Entry 4LFB (X-ray diffraction, 3.01 A resolution); this record covers chains A and T of the 21 polymer chains in the assembly.

[Chain A]
Molecule: 16S rRNA
From: Thermus thermophilus
Sequence (1522 nucleotides; each row starts with the number of its first residue; note: 42 numbers in that range are skipped by the numbering (no residue carries them; nothing is unmodelled there); a row labelled like 190A-190L holds insertion residues (190A, then the next letters in order); numbering starts at 0):
     0 UUUGUUGGAGAGUUUGAUCCUGGCUCAGGGUGAACGCUGGCGGCGUGCCU
    50 AAGACAUGCAAGUCGUGCGGG
    73 CCGCGGGGUUUU
    88 ACUCCG
    95 UGGUC
   101 AGCGGCGGACGGGUGAGUAACGCGUGGGU
  129A G
   130 ACCUACCCGGAAGAGGGGGACAACCCGGGGAAACUCGGGCUAAUCCCCCA
   180 UGUGGACCCGC
190A-190L CCCUUGGGGUGU
   191 GUCCAAAGGGCUUU
   216 GCCCGCUUCCGGAUGGGCCCGCGUCCCAUCAGCUAGUUGGUGGGGUAAUG
   266 GCCCACCAAGGCGACGACGGGUAGCCGGUCUGAGAGGAUGGCCGGCCACA
   316 GGGGCACUGAGACACGGGCCCCACUCCUACGGGAGGCAGCAGUUAGGAAU
   366 CUUCCGCAAUGGGCGCAAGCCUGACGGAGCGACGCCGCUUGGAGGAAGAA
   416 GCCCUUCGGGGUGUAAACUCCUGAA
   442 CCCGGGACGAAACCCCCGACGA
   474 GGGGACUGACGGUACCGGG
   494 GUAAUAGCGCCGGCCAACUCCGUGCCAGCAGCCGCGGUAAUACGGAGGGC
   544 GCGAGCGUUACCCGGAUUCACUGGGCGUAAAGGGCGUGUAGGCGGCCUGG
   594 GGCGUCCCAUGUGAAAGACCACGGCUCAACCGUGGGGGAGCGUGGGAUAC
   644 GCUCAGGCUAGACGGUGGGAGAGGGUGGUGGAAUUCCCGGAGUAGCGGUG
   694 AAAUGCGCAGAUACCGGGAGGAACGCCGAUGGCGAAGGCAGCCACCUGGU
   744 CCACCCGUGACGCUGAGGCGCGAAAGCGUGGGGAGCAAACCGGAUUAGAU
   794 ACCCGGGUAGUCCACGCCCUAAACGAUGCGCGCUAGGUCUCUGGGUCU
   848 CCUGGGGGCCGAAGCUAACGCGUUAAGCGCGCCGCCUGGGGAGUACGGCC
   898 GCAAGGCUGAAACUCAAAGGAAUUGACGGGGGCCCGCACAAGCGGUGGAG
   948 CAUGUGGUUUAAUUCGAAGXAACGCGAAGAACCUUACCAGGCCUUGACAU
   998 GCUAGG
 1003A G
  1004 AACCCGGGUGAAAGCCUGGGGUGCCCC
1030A-1030D GCGA
  1031 GGGGAGCCCUAGCACAGGUGCUGCAUGGCCGUCGUCAGCUCGUGCCGUGA
  1081 GGUGUUGGGUUAAGUCCCGCAACGAGCGCAACCCCCGCCGUUAGUUGCCA
  1131 GCGGUUCGGCCGGGCACUCUAACGGGACUGCCCGCGAAA
  1171 GCGGGAGGAAGGAGGGGACGACGUCUGGUCAGCAUGGCCCUUACGGCCUG
  1221 GGCGACACACGUGCUACAAUGCCCACUACAAAGCGAUGCCACCCGGCAAC
  1271 GGGGAGCUAAUCGCAAAAAGGUGGGCCCAGUUCGGAUUGGGGUCUGCAAC
  1321 CCGACCCCAUGAAGCCGGAAUCGCUAGUAAUCGCGGAUCAG
 1361A C
  1362 CAUGCCGCGGUGAAUACGUUCCCGGGCCUUGUACACACXGCCXGUXACGC
  1412 CAUGGGAGCGGGCUCUACCCGAAGUCGCCGGG
  1446 AGCCUACGGG
  1459 CAGGCGCCGAGGGUAGGGCCCGUGACUGGGGCGAAGUCGUAACAAGGUAG
  1509 CUGUACCGGAAGGUGCGGCUGGAUCCACUCCUUUCU
Unresolved in the structure: 0-4, 1534-1538
Construct notes: conflict C1534 (A2157 in M26923.1), A1535 (C2158 in M26923.1)
Modified residues: PSU (pseudouridine-5'-monophosphate) at position 516, 7MG (7N-methyl-8-hydroguanosine-5'-monophosphate) at position 527, M2G (N2-dimethylguanosine-5'-monophosphate) at position 966, 5MC (5-methylcytidine-5'-monophosphate) at position 967, 2MG (2N-methylguanosine-5'-monophosphate) at position 1207, 5MC (5-methylcytidine-5'-monophosphate) at position 1400, 4OC (4n,o2'-methylcytidine-5'-monophosphate) at position 1402, 5MC (5-methylcytidine-5'-monophosphate) at position 1404, 5MC (5-methylcytidine-5'-monophosphate) at position 1407, UR3 (3-methyluridine-5'-monophoshate) at position 1498, MA6 (6N-dimethyladenosine-5'-monophoshate) at position 1518, MA6 (6N-dimethyladenosine-5'-monophoshate) at position 1519, PSU (pseudouridine-5'-monophosphate) at position 1540, PSU (pseudouridine-5'-monophosphate) at position 1541
Metal / ion sites: Mg2+ site 1 near G9 (its only coordinating residue here); Mg2+ site 2: U12, G22; Mg2+ site 3: U12, C526, A914; K+ site 1 near U14 (its only coordinating residue here); Mg2+ site 4 near G21 (its only coordinating residue here); Mg2+ site 5 near G29 (its only coordinating residue here); Mg2+ site 6: G46, G394 (together with neomycin); Mg2+ site 7 near C48 (its only coordinating residue here); Mg2+ site 8 near A53 (its only coordinating residue here); Mg2+ site 9: G61, U62, G105; Mg2+ site 10: G70, U98; Mg2+ site 11 near U83 (its only coordinating residue here); 86 more Mg2+ sites not listed; 8 more K+ sites not listed
Small-molecule neighbours:
  - neomycin (NMY), molecule 1: U45, G46, G112, G113, C307, C308, G309, C355, A356, A389, C390, G391, G392, A393
  - neomycin (NMY), molecule 2: C58, A59, G371, C372, C386, U387, G388
  - neomycin (NMY), molecule 3: G1405, U1406, 5MC_1407, A1408, C1409, G1489, C1490, G1491, A1492, A1493, G1494, U1495, C1496

[Chain T]
Molecule: ribosomal protein S20
From: Thermus thermophilus
Reference sequence: P80380 (RS20_THET8); residue numbers follow UniProt; this construct covers 1-106
Chain sequence (106 residues; row label = number of the first residue in the row):
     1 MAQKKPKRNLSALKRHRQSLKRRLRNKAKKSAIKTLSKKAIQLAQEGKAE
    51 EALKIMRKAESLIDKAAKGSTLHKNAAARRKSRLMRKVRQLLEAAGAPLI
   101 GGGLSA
Unresolved in the structure: 1-7

[How chain A and chain T interact]
Pairs across the interface - 94 pairs, chain A then chain T:
  G61(A) with Leu10(T), phosphate contact
  G102(A) with Arg17(T), salt bridge to the phosphate
  C103(A) with Lys14(T), salt bridge to the phosphate; Arg17(T), salt bridge to the phosphate; Lys21(T), phosphate contact
  G104(A) with Lys14(T), hydrogen bond to the base; Gln18(T), hydrogen bond to the phosphate; Lys21(T), salt bridge to the phosphate
  G105(A) with Arg22(T), salt bridge to the phosphate
  C106(A) with Arg15(T), base contact
  G107(A) with Arg15(T), hydrogen bond to the base
  G108(A) with Arg15(T), base contact
  C131(A) with Asn75(T), phosphate contact
  C132(A) with Lys74(T), hydrogen bond to the phosphate; Asn75(T), phosphate contact
  U133(A) with Lys74(T), salt bridge to the phosphate
  C175(A) with Arg25(T), sugar contact
  C176(A) with Lys29(T), salt bridge to the phosphate
  C177(A) with Lys65(T), salt bridge to the phosphate
  C178(A) with Lys65(T), salt bridge to the phosphate
  A185(A) with Glu60(T), base contact; Ala78(T), sugar contact; Lys81(T), hydrogen bond to the base
  C186(A) with Ala78(T), sugar contact; Lys81(T), sugar contact; Ser82(T), phosphate contact; Met85(T), hydrogen bond to the sugar
  C187(A) with Ser82(T), hydrogen bond to the phosphate; Met85(T), sugar contact; Arg86(T), phosphate contact; Arg89(T), hydrogen bond to the sugar; Leu104(T), base contact; Ser105(T), hydrogen bond to the base
  C188(A) with Arg89(T), sugar contact; Ser105(T), base contact; Ala106(T), sugar contact
  U190L(A) with Ser105(T), hydrogen bond to the base; Ala106(T), base contact
  G191(A) with Gly101(T), hydrogen bond to the sugar; Gly102(T), hydrogen bond to the sugar; Gly103(T), hydrogen bond to the base; Leu104(T), sugar contact; Ser105(T), base contact
  U192(A) with Arg57(T), sugar contact; Glu60(T), hydrogen bond to the sugar; Gly102(T), sugar contact; Gly103(T), sugar contact
  C193(A) with Glu60(T), hydrogen bond to the sugar; Ser61(T), hydrogen bond to the phosphate; Asp64(T), hydrogen bond to the sugar
  C194(A) with Ser61(T), hydrogen bond to the phosphate; Asp64(T), sugar contact; Lys65(T), salt bridge to the phosphate; Lys68(T), phosphate contact
  A195(A) with Lys65(T), phosphate contact; Lys68(T), salt bridge to the phosphate
  A196(A) with Lys68(T), salt bridge to the phosphate
  G258(A) with Arg86(T), salt bridge to the phosphate
  G259(A) with Arg83(T), salt bridge to the phosphate; Lys87(T), salt bridge to the phosphate
  G260(A) with Arg80(T), salt bridge to the phosphate; Arg83(T), salt bridge to the phosphate
  U261(A) with Arg79(T), salt bridge to the phosphate; Arg80(T), salt bridge to the phosphate; Arg83(T), base contact
  A262(A) with Lys74(T), sugar contact; Asn75(T), hydrogen bond to the sugar; Ala76(T), phosphate contact
  A263(A) with Arg79(T), salt bridge to the phosphate
  C322(A) with Arg23(T), sugar contact
  U323(A) with Ser19(T), sugar contact; Arg22(T), phosphate contact; Arg23(T), phosphate contact; Asn26(T), hydrogen bond to the phosphate
  G324(A) with Arg22(T), salt bridge to the phosphate; Asn26(T), hydrogen bond to the phosphate; Ser70(T), phosphate contact
  A325(A) with Ser70(T), hydrogen bond to the phosphate
  G332(A) with Leu10(T), phosphate contact
  G333(A) with His16(T), hydrogen bond to the sugar
  U1436(A) with Arg23(T), salt bridge to the phosphate
  G1438(A) with Lys34(T), phosphate contact
  C1439(A) with Lys38(T), salt bridge to the phosphate
  G1453(A) with Leu36(T), sugar contact; Lys39(T), hydrogen bond to the phosphate
  G1454(A) with Thr35(T), phosphate contact; Lys39(T), salt bridge to the phosphate
  G1455(A) with Ala28(T), phosphate contact; Ser31(T), phosphate contact; Ala32(T), phosphate contact; Thr35(T), hydrogen bond to the phosphate
  C1459(A) with Lys27(T), salt bridge to the phosphate; Ser31(T), hydrogen bond to the phosphate
  A1460(A) with Lys27(T), salt bridge to the phosphate
Also at the interface, not in a pair above, chain A (48 interface residues in all): A60, G184
Also at the interface, not in a pair above, chain T (50 interface residues in all): Leu24, Lys58

[Overview]
The interface between chain A and chain T involves 48 residues on one side and 50 on the other, with 26
hydrogen bonds and 26 salt bridges. Among the polar pairs are G104(A)-Lys14(T), G107(A)-Arg15(T) and
A185(A)-Lys81(T). Ligands of chain A: 3 copies of neomycin.
Here chain A is 16S rRNA and chain T is ribosomal protein S20, both from Thermus thermophilus. Entry 4LFB
(Crystal Structure of 30S ribosomal subunit from Thermus thermophilus) was determined by X-ray diffraction.
